PDB entry 9GM6 | electron microscopy, 3.70 A resolution | chains E and B of the 7 polymer chains in the assembly

== Chain E ==
Molecule: Chromosome partition protein MukE
From: Photorhabdus thracensis
UniProtKB: A0A0F7LPV6 (A0A0F7LPV6_9GAMM); numbering as in UniProt (aligned over 1-240)
Sequence (240 residues; row label = number of the first residue in the row):
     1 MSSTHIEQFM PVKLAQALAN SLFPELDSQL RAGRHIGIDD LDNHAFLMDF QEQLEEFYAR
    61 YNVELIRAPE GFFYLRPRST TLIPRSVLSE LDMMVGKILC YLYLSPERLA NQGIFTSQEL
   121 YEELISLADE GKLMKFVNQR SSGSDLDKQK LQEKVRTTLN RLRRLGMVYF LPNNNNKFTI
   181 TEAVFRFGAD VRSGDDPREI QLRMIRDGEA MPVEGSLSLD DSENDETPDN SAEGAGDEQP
Disordered / not traced: 1, 214-240

== Chain B ==
Molecule: Chromosome partition protein MukB
From: Photorhabdus thracensis
UniProtKB: A0A0F7LRY2 (A0A0F7LRY2_9GAMM); numbering as in UniProt (aligned over 1-1482)
Sequence (1482 residues; each row starts with the number of its first residue):
     1 MIERGKFRSL TLVNWNGFFA RTFDLDELVT TLSGGNGAGK STTMAAFVTA LIPDLTLLHF
    61 RNTTEAGATS GSRDKGLHGK LRAGVCYSTL DVINSRHQRV VVGVRLQQVA GRDRKVDIKP
   121 FMIQGLPTAI QPTQLLTENV GERQARVLPL NELKDRLDEM EGVQFKQFNS ITDYHAQMFD
   181 LGVIPKRLRS ASDRSKFYRL IEASLYGGIS SAITRSLRDY LLPENSGVRK AFQDMEAALR
   241 ENRITLEAIR VTQSDRDLFK HLITEATSYV SADYMRHANE RRTHLDEALA LRGELFGSHK
   301 QLATEQYRHV EMARELAEQS GASSDLETDH QAASDHLNLV QTAMRQQEKI DRYQVDLEEL
   361 SYRLEEQTDV VEEAGELQAE YEARTEATEQ EVDELKSQLA DYQQALDVQQ TRAIQYQQAL
   421 QALERARELC RLPDLSVDNA EEWLETFQAK EQQATEALLA LEQKLSVADA AHNQFEQAYQ
   481 LVKNIVGETS RSEAWQSARE LLRDWPSQRH LADRVQPLRM RLSELEQRLN NQQNAERLLS
   541 EFCKRQGRQY QAEDLEALQN ELEARQEALS LSVNEGGERR MEMRQELEQL KQKIQSLTAR
   601 APVWLAAQDT LNQLCEQSGE TLASSNDVTE YMQQLLERER EATVERDEVA AQKRELEKQI
   661 ERLSQPSGAE DSRMIALAER FGGVLLSEIY DDITIDDAPY FSALYGPARH GIVVPDLSLV
   721 RPHLETLEDC PEDLYLIEGD PQSFDDSVFN AEEQTNAVLV KSSDRQWRYS RYPELPLFGR
   781 AARENRLEAL NLERDALAER YATLSFDVQK IQRAHQAFSQ FVGKHLSVAF DTDPEAEIRE
   841 LRQRHTELER EVSRFEDQTQ QQRQQYAQAK ESLTTLNRLI PQVTLLLDET LIDRVEEVRE
   901 EMDEAQEAAR FLQQHGSALT KLEPMVAVLQ SDPQQHEQLQ QDYETAKHSQ HQAKQQAFAL
   961 VEIVQRRVHF SYSDSAGMLS ENADLNDKLR QRLEHAESDR SRAREQLRQQ QAQYSQFNQV
  1021 LASLKSSYET KQDMLKELLQ EMKDIGVQAD ANAEMRARER RDRLHEALSV NRSRVNQLEK
  1081 QIAFCEAEME NVQKKLRKLE RDYYQIREQV VSAKAGWCAV MRMVKDNGVE RRLHRRELAY
  1141 MEGGALRSMS DKALGALRLA VADNEHLRDA LRLSEDPKRP ERKVQFFIAV YQHLRERIRQ
  1201 DIIRTDDPVD AIEQMEIELA RLTEELTARE QKLAISSKSV ANIIRKTIQR EQNRIRMLNQ
  1261 GLQAVSFGQV RGVRLNVNVR ESHAILLDVL SEQQEQHQDL FNSQRLTFSE AMAKLYQRLN
  1321 PQVDMGQRLP QTIGEELLDY RNYLELDVEV NRGSDGWLKA ESGALSTGEA IGTGMSILVM
  1381 VVQSWEEESR RLRGKDISPC RLLFLDEAAR LDAKSIATLF ELCERLQMQL IIAAPENISP
  1441 EKGTTYKLVR KVFKNHEHVH VVGLRGFGQD APATQLISDV TA
Disordered / not traced: 1, 348-515, 902-1052, 1469-1482
Metal / ion sites: Mg2+: Ser41 (together with ATP)
Ligand contacts:
  - ATP (adenosine-5'-triphosphate), molecule 1: Asn16, Gly35, Asn36, Gly37, Ala38, Gly39, Lys40, Ser41, Thr42, Gly76, Gly79, Lys80, Glu1407, Arg1450
  - ATP, molecule 2: Gln1269, Arg1352, Gly1363, Ala1364, Leu1365, Ser1366, Thr1367, Gly1368, Glu1369

== Interface between chain E and chain B ==
Residue-residue contacts - 26 pairs, chain E then chain B:
  Ile38(E) - Glu247(B)
  Asp39(E) - Arg240(B)
  Leu41(E) - Arg240(B)
  Leu41(E) - Ile244(B)  hydrophobic
  His44(E) - Glu247(B)
  Met48(E) - Glu247(B)
  Met48(E) - Arg250(B)  hydrogen bond (backbone-side chain)
  Asp49(E) - Arg250(B)  salt bridge
  Asp49(E) - Leu1319(B)
  Asp49(E) - Asn1320(B)  hydrogen bond
  Phe50(E) - Asn1320(B)
  Arg67(E) - Val251(B)
  Arg67(E) - Ser254(B)  hydrogen bond
  Arg67(E) - Asp255(B)  salt bridge
  Pro69(E) - Asp255(B)
  Pro69(E) - Arg1197(B)
  Pro69(E) - Arg1199(B)
  Glu70(E) - Arg1199(B)
  Leu104(E) - Asp1201(B)
  Arg192(E) - Glu1196(B)
  Arg192(E) - Ile1198(B)
  Ser193(E) - Glu1196(B)  hydrogen bond
  Asp195(E) - Gln1192(B)  hydrogen bond
  Ile200(E) - Glu1196(B)
  Arg203(E) - Glu1196(B)  salt bridge
  Arg206(E) - Glu1165(B)  salt bridge
Also at the interface, not in a pair above, chain E (21 interface residues in all): Asp42, Ala45, Gly71, Gly194
Also at the interface, not in a pair above, chain B (20 interface residues in all): Arg243, His1166, Arg1195, Arg1204

== Overview ==
Chain E and chain B form an interface of 21 and 20 residues respectively, with 5 hydrogen bonds and 4 salt
bridges. Among the polar pairs are Asp49(E)-Arg250(B), Arg67(E)-Asp255(B) and Arg203(E)-Glu1196(B). Chain B
binds ATP.
Chain E is Chromosome partition protein MukE and chain B is Chromosome partition protein MukB, both from
Photorhabdus thracensis; the structure, MukBEF in a nucleotide-bound state with open neck gate (heads core),
was determined by electron microscopy together with 9GM7, 9GM8, 9GM9, 9GMA, 9GMB and 9GMD from the same study.
